Entry 9DRX (electron microscopy, 2.95 A resolution); this record covers chains I and J of the 9 polymer chains in the assembly.

== Chain I ==
Molecule: Kappa Fab 1F4 Light Chain
Source organism: Mus musculus
Notes: antibody fragment or engineered binder
Chain sequence (213 residues; row label = number of the first residue in the row):
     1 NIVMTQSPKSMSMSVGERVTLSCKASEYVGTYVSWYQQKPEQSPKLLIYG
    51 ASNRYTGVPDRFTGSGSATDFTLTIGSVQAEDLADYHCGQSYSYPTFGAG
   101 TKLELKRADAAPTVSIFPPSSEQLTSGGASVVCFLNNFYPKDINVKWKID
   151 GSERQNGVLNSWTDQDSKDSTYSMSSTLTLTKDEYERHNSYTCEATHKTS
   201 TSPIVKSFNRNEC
Not modelled in the structure: 106-213
Cystine bridges: C23-C88

== Chain J ==
Molecule: IgG2b Fab 1F4 Heavy Chain
Source organism: Mus musculus
Notes: antibody fragment or engineered binder
Chain sequence (454 residues; each row starts with the number of its first residue):
     1 EVQLQQSGAELVKPGASVKLSCTASGFNIKDTYMYWVKQRPEQGLEWIGR
    51 IDPANGDTKYDPKFQGKATITTDTFSNTAYLQLSSLTSEDTAVYYCARKG
   101 LRWAMDYWGQGTSVTVSTAKTTPPSVYPLAPGCGDTTGSSVTLGCLVKGY
   151 FPESVTVTWNSGSLSSSVHTFPALLQSGLYTMSSSVTVPSSTWPSQTVTC
   201 SVAHPASSTTVDKKLEPSGPISTINPCPPCKECHKCPAPNLEGGPSVFIF
   251 PPNIKDVLMISLTPKVTCVVVDVSEDDPDVQISWFVNNVEVHTAQTQTHR
   301 EDYNSTIRVVSTLPIQHQDWMSGKEFKCKVNNKDLPSPIERTISKIKGLV
   351 RAPQVYILPPPAEQLSRKDVSLTCLVVGFNPGDISVEWTSNGHTEENYKD
   401 TAPVLDSDGSYFIYSKLNMKTSKWEKTDSFSCNVRHEGLKNYYLKKTISR
   451 SPGK
Not modelled in the structure: 1, 118-454
Cystine bridges: C22-C96

== How chain I and chain J interact ==
Pairs across the interface (31; chain I residue first):
  Y32(I) - R102(J)
  S34(I) - A104(J)
  Y36(I) - A104(J)  hydrogen bond (side chain-backbone)
  Y36(I) - M105(J)
  Y36(I) - W108(J)
  Q38(I) - Q39(J)  hydrogen bond
  Q38(I) - L45(J)
  Q38(I) - Y95(J)  hydrogen bond
  Q42(I) - Y95(J)
  S43(I) - Y95(J)
  S43(I) - G109(J)
  P44(I) - W108(J)
  L46(I) - A104(J)
  L46(I) - D106(J)
  Y49(I) - L101(J)  hydrophobic
  Y49(I) - A104(J)  hydrophobic
  G50(I) - R102(J)
  Y55(I) - D106(J)
  Y55(I) - Y107(J)
  H87(I) - L45(J)
  S91(I) - W103(J)  hydrogen bond (side chain-backbone)
  Y94(I) - W47(J)  hydrophobic
  Y94(I) - R50(J)
  Y94(I) - K59(J)
  P95(I) - Y35(J)  hydrophobic
  P95(I) - W47(J)
  F97(I) - L45(J)  hydrophobic
  F97(I) - M105(J)  hydrophobic
  F97(I) - W108(J)  hydrophobic
  A99(I) - G44(J)
  K102(I) - E42(J)  salt bridge
Interface residues without a listed pair, chain I (22 interface residues in all): T31, N53, D85, G98
Interface residues without a listed pair, chain J (21 interface residues in all): V37, Q43, Q110

== In short ==
The interface between chain I and chain J involves 22 residues on one side and 21 on the other, with 4
hydrogen bonds and 1 salt bridge. Polar pairs include K102(I)-E42(J), Y36(I)-A104(J) and Q38(I)-Q39(J).
Chain I is Kappa Fab 1F4 Light Chain and chain J is IgG2b Fab 1F4 Heavy Chain, both from Mus musculus; the
structure, Human GABAA receptor of beta2-alpha1-beta2-alpha1-gamma2 subtype in complex with GABA plus
Lamotrigine, was determined by electron microscopy (same publication as 9CRS, 9CRV, 9CSB, 9CT0, 9CTJ, 9CTP and
6 further entries).
